8OO7 - chains L and Q of the 18 polymer chains in the assembly; structure by electron microscopy, 2.80 A resolution.

[Chain L]
Molecule: DNA Strand 2
Sequence (226 nucleotides; each row starts with the number of its first residue; numbers below 1 keep their minus sign (DC-152 is residue -152)):
  -152 CGGTACCCGG GGATCCTCTA GAGTGGGAGC TCGGAACACT ATCCGACTGG CACCGGCAAG
   -92 GTCGCTGTTC AATACATGCA CAGGATGTAT ATATCTGACA CGTGCCTGGA GACTAGGGAG
   -32 TAATCCCCTT GGCGGTTAAA ACGCGGGGGA CAGCGCGTAC GTGCGTTTAA GCGGTGCTAG
    28 AGCTTGCTAC GACCAATTGA GCGGCCTCGG CACCGGGATT CTCCAG
Unresolved in the structure: -152 to -41, 73

[Chain Q]
Protein: Histone H3.1
From: Homo sapiens
UniProt: P68431 (H31_HUMAN); residues 1-135 here correspond to UniProt positions 2-136 (UniProt number = residue number + 1)
Chain sequence (135 residues; each row starts with the number of its first residue):
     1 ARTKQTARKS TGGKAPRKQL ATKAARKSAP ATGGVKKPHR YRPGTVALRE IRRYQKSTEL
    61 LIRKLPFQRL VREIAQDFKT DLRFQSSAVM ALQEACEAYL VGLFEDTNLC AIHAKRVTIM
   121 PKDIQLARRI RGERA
Unresolved in the structure: 1-36, 135
Curated features (UniProtKB/Swiss-Prot):
  - modified residue: Arg2 (Asymmetric dimethylarginine), Thr3 (Phosphothreonine), Lys4 (Allysine), Gln5 (5-glutamyl dopamine), Thr6 (Phosphothreonine), Arg8 (Citrulline), Lys9 (N6,N6,N6-trimethyllysine), Ser10 (ADP-ribosylserine), Thr11 (Phosphothreonine), Lys14 (N6-(2-hydroxyisobutyryl)lysine), Arg17 (Asymmetric dimethylarginine), Lys18 (N6-(2-hydroxyisobutyryl)lysine), Lys23 (N6-(2-hydroxyisobutyryl)lysine), Arg26 (Citrulline), Lys27 (N6,N6,N6-trimethyllysine), Ser28 (ADP-ribosylserine), Lys36 (N6,N6,N6-trimethyllysine), Lys37 (N6-methyllysine), Tyr41 (Phosphotyrosine), Lys56 (N6,N6,N6-trimethyllysine) and 8 more in UniProt
  - lipidation: Lys18 (N6-decanoyllysine)

[How chain L and chain Q interact]
Contacting residue pairs - 20 pairs, chain L then chain Q:
  DT-24(L) - Arg83(Q)  sugar contact
  DT-23(L) - Arg83(Q)  phosphate contact
  DT-23(L) - Phe84(Q)  hydrogen bond to the phosphate
  DA-14(L) - Arg63(Q)  sugar contact
  DA-13(L) - Arg63(Q)  phosphate contact
  DG-8(L) - Arg40(Q)  base contact
  DG-5(L) - Arg42(Q)  salt bridge to the phosphate
  DG-5(L) - Pro43(Q)  phosphate contact
  DG-4(L) - Thr118(Q)  phosphate contact
  DA-3(L) - Arg116(Q)  phosphate contact
  DA-3(L) - Val117(Q)  hydrogen bond to the phosphate
  DA-3(L) - Thr118(Q)  hydrogen bond to the phosphate
  DC-2(L) - Arg116(Q)  phosphate contact
  DC-2(L) - Met120(Q)  phosphate contact
  DT69(L) - Tyr41(Q)  phosphate contact
  DT69(L) - Thr45(Q)  phosphate contact
  DC70(L) - His39(Q)  sugar contact
  DC70(L) - Tyr41(Q)  phosphate contact
  DC70(L) - Arg42(Q)  hydrogen bond to the phosphate
  DC70(L) - Thr45(Q)  hydrogen bond to the phosphate
Other interface residues (no listed pair), chain L (14 interface residues in all): DG-22, DG-6, DC71
Other interface residues (no listed pair), chain Q (15 interface residues in all): Arg72, Lys115

[Summary]
Chain L and chain Q form an interface of 14 and 15 residues respectively, with 5 hydrogen bonds and 1 salt
bridge. Polar contacts include DT-23(L)-Phe84(Q), DA-3(L)-Val117(Q) and DA-3(L)-Thr118(Q).
Here chain L is DNA Strand 2 and chain Q is Histone H3.1 (Homo sapiens). Entry 8OO7 (CryoEM Structure
INO80core Hexasome complex composite model state1) was determined by electron microscopy (same publication as
8OO9, 8OOA, 8OOC, 8OOF, 8OOP, 8OOR, 8OOS and 8OOT).
